9JQA - chains A and C of the 3 polymer chains in the assembly; structure by electron microscopy, 2.15 A resolution.

Chain A:
Protein: Fructose dehydrogenase large subunit
Source organism: Gluconobacter japonicus
Notes: EC 1.1.99.11
UniProt: M1VMF7 (FDHL_GLUJA); residues 1-544 here = UniProt positions 1-544
Sequence (544 residues; each row starts with the number of its first residue):
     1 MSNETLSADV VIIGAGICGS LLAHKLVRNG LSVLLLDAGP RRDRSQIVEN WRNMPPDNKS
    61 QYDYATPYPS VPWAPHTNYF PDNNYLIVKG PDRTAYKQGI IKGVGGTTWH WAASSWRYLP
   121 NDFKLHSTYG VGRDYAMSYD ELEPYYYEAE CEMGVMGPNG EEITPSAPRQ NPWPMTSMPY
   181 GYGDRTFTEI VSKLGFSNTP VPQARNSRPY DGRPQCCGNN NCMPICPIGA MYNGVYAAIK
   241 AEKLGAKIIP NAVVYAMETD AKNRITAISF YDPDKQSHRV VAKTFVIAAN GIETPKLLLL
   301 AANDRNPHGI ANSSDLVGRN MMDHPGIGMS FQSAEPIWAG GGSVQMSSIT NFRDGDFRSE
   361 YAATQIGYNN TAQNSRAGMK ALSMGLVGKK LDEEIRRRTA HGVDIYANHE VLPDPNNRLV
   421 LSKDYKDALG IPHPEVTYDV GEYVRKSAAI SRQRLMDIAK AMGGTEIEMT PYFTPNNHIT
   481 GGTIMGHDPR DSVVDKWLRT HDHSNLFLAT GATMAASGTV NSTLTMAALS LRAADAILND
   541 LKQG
Not modelled in the structure: 1, 543-544
Metal / ion sites: 3Fe-4S cluster Fe: Cys216, Cys222, Cys226
Small-molecule neighbours:
  - 3Fe-4S cluster (F3S): Arg205, Cys216, Cys217, Gly218, Asn219, Asn220, Asn221, Cys222, Ile225, Cys226, Pro227, Ile228, Ala230, Met231, Gly342, Ser343
  - FAD (flavin-adenine dinucleotide): Ile13, Gly14, Ala15, Gly16, Ile17, Cys18, Leu36, Asp37, Ala38, Gly39, Tyr64, Gly99, Ile101, Lys102, Gly103, Gly105, Gly106, Thr107, Thr108, His110, Trp111, Ala112, Ala113, Ser114, Met223, Ala252, Val253, Val254, Ala288, Ala289, Asn290, Glu293, Leu297, Gln345, Asn477, His478, Thr510, Asn521, Ser522, Thr523, Leu524, Met526
Swiss-Prot annotation at these positions:
  - active site: His478 (Proton acceptor)

Chain C:
Protein: Fructose dehydrogenase cytochrome subunit
Source organism: Gluconobacter japonicus
UniProt: M1V1V5 (FDHC_GLUJA); aligned in 2 segments with insertions or deletions, so no single offset holds: 144-169 ~ UniProt 1-26; 170-463 ~ UniProt 170-486
Sequence (320 residues; row label = number of the first residue in the row):
   144 MRYFRPLSAT AMTTVLLLAG TNVRAQAARI EGKPYVFDHT HNDDWNRGRY LVDELAHCGE
   204 CHTPRNFLLA PNQSAYLAGA DIGSWRAPNI TNAPQSGIGS WSDQDLFQYL KTGKTAHARA
   264 AGPMAEAIEH SLQYLPDADI SAIVTYLRSV PAKAESGQTV ANFEHAGRPS SYSVANANSR
   324 RSNSTLTKTT DGAALYEAVC ASCHQSDGKG SKDGYYPSLV GNTTTGQLNP NDLIASILYG
   384 VDRTTDNHEI LMPAFGPDSL VQPLTDEQIA TIADYVLSHF GNAQATVSAD AVKQVRAGGK
   444 QVPLAKLASP LISRRKKRSA
Not modelled in the structure: 144-176, 445-463
Glycans and other covalent adducts: heme c (HEC) linked to Cys201, Cys204, Cys343, Cys346
Metal / ion sites: heme c Fe site 1 near His205 (its only coordinating residue here); heme c Fe site 2 near His347 (its only coordinating residue here)
Small-molecule neighbours:
  - heme c (HEC), molecule 1: Ala199, His200, His205, Ile225, Trp228, Arg229, Ala230, Pro231, Ile233, Ile241, Trp244, Leu249, Tyr252, Leu253, Ala261, Arg262, Ala263, Ala264, Pro266, Met267, Ala270, Leu275, Ile286, Leu290, Asn305, Thr366, Thr367, Gln370, Asp375
  - heme c (HEC), molecule 2: Lys257, His260, Ala261, Arg262, Val342, His347, Tyr358, Tyr359, Pro360, Leu362, Asn365, Thr367, Thr368, Leu376, Ser379, Ile380, Val384, Arg386, Ile393, Leu394, Met395, Pro396, Phe398, Ile415, Val419
Swiss-Prot annotation at these positions:
  - binding site (heme c): Cys201, Cys204, His205, Cys343, Cys346, His347

How chain A and chain C interact:
Contacting residue pairs (51; chain A residue first):
  Arg41(A) with Ser327(C); Thr328(C)
  Arg42(A) with Ser327(C), hydrogen bond
  Asp43(A) with Ser327(C), hydrogen bond (backbone-backbone); Thr328(C); Leu329(C), hydrogen bond (side chain-backbone); Gln405(C), hydrogen bond
  Arg44(A) with Val404(C), hydrogen bond (side chain-backbone); Gln405(C), hydrogen bond (backbone-side chain)
  Ser45(A) with Leu329(C); Ala341(C); Val342(C); Gln405(C), hydrogen bond (backbone-side chain)
  Gln46(A) with Arg323(C), hydrogen bond (side chain-backbone); Asn326(C); Ser327(C); Thr328(C); Leu329(C); Thr332(C), hydrogen bond
  Glu49(A) with Ala320(C); Arg323(C), salt bridge; Thr332(C)
  Asn50(A) with Arg323(C); Arg324(C); Asn326(C), hydrogen bond (side chain-backbone)
  Arg52(A) with Glu340(C), hydrogen bond (side chain-backbone); Ala341(C)
  Asn53(A) with Val317(C), hydrogen bond (side chain-backbone); Ala320(C); Asn321(C), hydrogen bond; Arg324(C), hydrogen bond (backbone-side chain)
  Pro69(A) with Ser325(C); Asn326(C); Ser327(C)
  Pro209(A) with Glu392(C); Leu394(C), hydrophobic
  Asp211(A) with Leu403(C)
  Gly212(A) with Leu394(C)
  Arg213(A) with Leu394(C)
  Pro214(A) with Leu394(C); Pro396(C)
  Cys217(A) with Tyr359(C)
  Asn219(A) with Ser345(C), hydrogen bond
  Pro227(A) with Ser345(C)
  Ile228(A) with Ser345(C); Cys346(C), hydrophobic; Val404(C)
  Tyr236(A) with Leu403(C)
  Ile239(A) with Leu403(C), hydrophobic
  Lys240(A) with Leu403(C)
  Lys243(A) with Asp401(C), salt bridge
Also at the interface, not in a pair above, chain A (30 interface residues in all): Pro40, Ile47, Val48, Pro55, Gln215, Gly229
Also at the interface, not in a pair above, chain C (30 interface residues in all): Tyr315, Ala337, Ala344, Tyr358, Ile393, Ser402

Overview:
The chain A/chain C interface involves 30 residues from each chain, with 15 hydrogen bonds and 2 salt bridges.
Among the polar pairs are Glu49(A)-Arg323(C), Lys243(A)-Asp401(C) and Arg42(A)-Ser327(C). Chain A binds
flavin-adenine dinucleotide and 3Fe-4S cluster. Covalently linked heme c: at Cys201(C) and Cys346(C).
Here chain A is Fructose dehydrogenase large subunit and chain C is Fructose dehydrogenase cytochrome subunit,
both from Gluconobacter japonicus. Entry 9JQA (Cryo-EM Structure of Fructose Dehydrogenase Variant from
Gluconobacter japonicus Truncating Heme 1c and C-Terminal Hydrophobic Regions) was determined by electron
microscopy.
